7E3O - chains L and R of the 3 polymer chains in the assembly; structure by X-ray diffraction, 2.51 A resolution.

# Chain L
Name: nCoV617 Light Chain
Source organism: Homo sapiens
Chain sequence (215 residues; numbered 2 to 216; the number before each row is that of its first residue):
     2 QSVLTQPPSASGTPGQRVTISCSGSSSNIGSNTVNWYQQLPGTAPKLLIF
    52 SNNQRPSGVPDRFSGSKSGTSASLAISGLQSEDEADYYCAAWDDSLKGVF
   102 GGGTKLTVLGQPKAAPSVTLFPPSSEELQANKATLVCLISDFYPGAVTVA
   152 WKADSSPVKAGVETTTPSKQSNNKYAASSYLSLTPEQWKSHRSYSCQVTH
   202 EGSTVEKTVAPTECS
Unresolved in the structure: 2-3, 173, 215-216
Cystine bridges: Cys23-Cys90, Cys138-Cys197

# Chain R
Name: Spike protein S1
Source organism: Severe acute respiratory syndrome coronavirus 2
Reference sequence: P0DTC2 (SPIKE_SARS2); residues 337-527 here = UniProt positions 337-527
Chain sequence (199 residues; each row starts with the number of its first residue):
   337 PFGEVFNATRFASVYAWNRKRISNCVADYSVLYNSASFSTFKCYGVSPTK
   387 LNDLCFTNVYADSFVIRGDEVRQIAPGQTGKIADYNYKLPDDFTGCVIAW
   437 NSNNLDSKVGGNYNYLYRLFRKSNLKPFERDISTEIYQAGSTPCNGVEGF
   487 NCYFPLQSYGFQPTNGVGYQPYRVVVLSFELLHAPATVCGPHHHHHHHH
Unresolved in the structure: 526-535
Differences from the reference sequence: expression tag (528-535)
Swiss-Prot annotation at these positions:
  - region: Arg403 to Asp405 (Integrin-binding motif), Asn448 to Phe456 (Immunodominant HLA epitope recognized by the CD8+)
  - glycosylation: Asn343 (N-linked (GlcNAc...) (complex) asparagine)
  - natural variant: Gly339 (G339D: In strain: Omicron/BA.1, Omicron/BA.2 and 4 more; G339H: In strain: Omicron/BA.2.75, Omicron/XBB.1.5 and 1 more), Arg346 (R346K: In strain: Mu/B.1.621; R346T: In strain: Omicron/BQ.1.1, Omicron/XBB.1.5 and 1 more), Leu368 (L368I: In strain: Omicron/XBB.1.5, Omicron/EG.5.1), Ser371 (S371F: In strain: Omicron/BA.2, Omicron/BA.2.12.1 and 6 more; S371L: In strain: Omicron/BA.1), Ser373 (S373P: In strain: Omicron/BA.1, Omicron/BA.2 and 7 more), Ser375 (S375F: In strain: Omicron/BA.1, Omicron/BA.2 and 7 more), Thr376 (T376A: In strain: Omicron/BA.2, Omicron/BA.2.12.1 and 5 more), Asp405 (D405N: In strain: Omicron/BA.2, Omicron/BA.2.12.1 and 6 more), Arg408 (R408S: In strain: Omicron/BA.2, Omicron/BA.2.12.1 and 6 more), Lys417 (K417N: In strain: Beta/B.1.351, Omicron/BA.1 and 8 more; K417T: In strain: Gamma/P.1), Asn440 (N440K: In strain: Omicron/BA.1, Omicron/BA.2 and 7 more), Lys444 (K444T: In strain: Omicron/BQ.1.1), 16 further natural variant entries in UniProt
  - mutagenesis: Asn343 (N343Q: Reduced viral infectivity), Leu452 (L452R: Increased resistance to neutralizing antibodies. Decreases HLA binding to NF9 epitope. Increased binding affinity to human ACE2), Tyr453 (Y453F: Decreased HLA binding to NF9 epitope. Increased binding affinity to human ACE2), Ala475 (A475V: Increased resistance to neutralizing antibodies), Val483 (V483A: Increased resistance to neutralizing antibodies), Glu484 (E484D: Increased replication in human TMEM106B overexpressing cells), Phe490 (F490L: Increased resistance to neutralizing antibodies and human covalescent sera neutralization), Gln493 (Q493N: Reduced host ACE2-binding affinity in vitro; Q493Y: Reduced host ACE2-binding affinity in vitro), Asn501 (N501T: Reduced host ACE2-binding affinity in vitro; N501Y: Increased binding affinity to human ACE2), His519 (H519P: Increased resistance to human covalescent sera neutralization)
Cystine bridges: Cys379-Cys432, Cys391-Cys525, Cys480-Cys488
Reported in the primary citation:
  - mutagenesis - F456A (Kd 26.5 nM): decreased binding to nCoV617
  - mutagenesis - K417N (Kd 4.72 nM), N501Y (Kd 35.0 nM): unchanged binding to nCoV617

# How chain L and chain R interact
Residue-residue contacts - 19 pairs, chain L then chain R:
  Ser32(L) - Lys444(R)  hydrogen bond (backbone-side chain)
  Ser32(L) - Asn450(R)
  Asn33(L) - Lys444(R)
  Asn33(L) - Asn450(R)
  Thr34(L) - Asn450(R)
  Phe51(L) - Tyr351(R)
  Phe51(L) - Thr470(R)
  Phe51(L) - Phe490(R)  hydrophobic
  Phe51(L) - Leu492(R)  hydrophobic
  Ser52(L) - Leu452(R)
  Gln55(L) - Tyr351(R)
  Gln55(L) - Ile468(R)
  Arg56(L) - Thr470(R)  hydrogen bond (backbone-side chain)
  Pro57(L) - Thr470(R)
  Ser58(L) - Thr470(R)  hydrogen bond (backbone-side chain)
  Trp93(L) - Tyr449(R)
  Asp95(L) - Lys444(R)  salt bridge
  Leu97(L) - Val445(R)
  Leu97(L) - Gly446(R)
Also at the interface, not in a pair above, chain R (13 interface residues in all): Gly447, Glu471
The authors on this interface:
  - epitope / paratope residues, chain R: Tyr449(R), Leu452(R), Phe490(R)

# In short
Chain L and chain R form an interface of 12 and 13 residues respectively, with 3 hydrogen bonds and 1 salt
bridge. Among the polar pairs are Asp95(L)-Lys444(R), Ser32(L)-Lys444(R) and Arg56(L)-Thr470(R). From the
paper: F456A of chain R reduces binding to nCoV617; epitope/paratope residues Tyr449(R), Leu452(R) and
Phe490(R); 3 substitutions were tested in all.
Chain L is nCoV617 Light Chain (Homo sapiens) and chain R is Spike protein S1 (Severe acute respiratory
syndrome coronavirus 2); the structure, Crystal structure of SARS-CoV-2 receptor binding domain in complex
with neutralizing antibody nCoV617, was determined by X-ray diffraction.
